PDB entry 7ZKP | electron microscopy, 3.20 A resolution | chains D and 1 of the 14 polymer chains in the assembly

Chain D:
Name: Subunit NIMM of NADH:Ubiquinone Oxidoreductase (Complex I)
From: Yarrowia lipolytica
UniProtKB: A0A1D8NC63 (A0A1D8NC63_YARLL); numbering as in UniProt (aligned over 1-87)
Amino-acid sequence (87 residues; each row starts with the number of its first residue):
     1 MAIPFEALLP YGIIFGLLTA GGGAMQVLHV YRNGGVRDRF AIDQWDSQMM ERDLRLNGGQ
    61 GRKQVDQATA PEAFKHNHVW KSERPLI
Not modelled in the structure: 1

Chain 1:
Name: NADH-ubiquinone oxidoreductase chain 1
From: Yarrowia lipolytica
Notes: EC 7.1.1.2
UniProtKB: S5U3V2 (S5U3V2_YARLL); residue numbers follow UniProt; this construct covers 1-341
Amino-acid sequence (341 residues; row label = number of the first residue in the row):
     1 MIINIVEILI FLVCVLFSVA YLTVAERKTL AYMQRRLGPN FVGYYGLLQA FADAVKLLLK
    61 EIVLPKESNY IILVISPLIT LITALIGWVV IPLGPGITLG ELNLGILFSL AIGSLGVFGS
   121 LLSGWSSNSK YSLLGSIRST AQLISYELIL TSIFIIIIMF VSSLNITTII ETQRVVWYCI
   181 PLLPLLLIFF IASVAETARP PFDLTESESE LVAGYFTEYS GSPFVFFFLA EYSNIILISA
   241 FNGYLLLGGY LSFNYSYLFN ILFNDYSYVS FLFEGLINSS AYAIKLVFLM FSFIWVRAAF
   301 PRFTYDNLIN FCWIILLPLL FGIFLIIPST LYIFDSFPTL I
Not modelled in the structure: 35-43, 59-68, 204-221, 341
Modified residues: Met1 (N-formylmethionine; FME)

Chain D / chain 1 interface:
Residue-residue contacts - 55 pairs, chain D then chain 1:
  Pro4(D) - Tyr32(1)  hydrophobic
  Glu6(D) - Lys28(1)  salt bridge
  Glu6(D) - Tyr32(1)  hydrogen bond
  Ala7(D) - Thr29(1)
  Ala7(D) - Tyr32(1)  hydrophobic
  Pro10(D) - Tyr21(1)
  Pro10(D) - Ala25(1)  hydrophobic
  Tyr11(D) - Thr29(1)  hydrogen bond
  Tyr11(D) - Val287(1)
  Tyr11(D) - Ile294(1)
  Ile14(D) - Ser18(1)
  Phe15(D) - Ser280(1)
  Phe15(D) - Ala283(1)  hydrophobic
  Phe15(D) - Ile284(1)
  Leu17(D) - Cys14(1)
  Leu18(D) - Ser279(1)
  Leu18(D) - Ala283(1)  hydrophobic
  Leu18(D) - Leu286(1)  hydrophobic
  Thr19(D) - Leu276(1)
  Thr19(D) - Ser279(1)
  Thr19(D) - Ser280(1)
  Gly22(D) - Ser279(1)
  Gly23(D) - Leu272(1)
  Gly23(D) - Ser279(1)
  Met25(D) - Glu7(1)
  Met25(D) - Phe11(1)  hydrophobic
  Met25(D) - Ile97(1)  hydrophobic
  Met25(D) - Thr98(1)
  Met25(D) - Leu99(1)  hydrophobic
  Gln26(D) - Ile97(1)
  Gln26(D) - Phe271(1)
  Gln26(D) - Glu274(1)
  Val27(D) - Leu272(1)  hydrophobic
  His29(D) - Glu7(1)  salt bridge
  His29(D) - Gly96(1)  hydrogen bond (side chain-backbone)
  His29(D) - Ile97(1)
  His29(D) - Thr98(1)
  Val30(D) - Tyr268(1)  hydrophobic
  Val30(D) - Phe271(1)  hydrophobic
  Tyr31(D) - Ile3(1)  hydrophobic
  Tyr31(D) - Tyr268(1)
  Arg32(D) - Ile3(1)
  Arg32(D) - Asn4(1)  hydrogen bond
  Arg32(D) - Glu7(1)  salt bridge
  Gly35(D) - Phe271(1)
  Arg37(D) - Tyr266(1)
  Phe40(D) - Pro95(1)  hydrophobic
  Phe40(D) - Gly96(1)
  Phe40(D) - Glu101(1)
  Phe40(D) - Thr167(1)
  Ala41(D) - Glu101(1)  hydrogen bond (backbone-side chain)
  Ala41(D) - Asn103(1)
  Ala41(D) - Asn165(1)
  Ala41(D) - Thr168(1)
  Ile42(D) - Asn103(1)  hydrogen bond (backbone-side chain)
Interface residues without a listed pair, chain D (30 interface residues in all): Leu8, Ala20, Gly21, Leu28, Asp38, Arg39
Interface residues without a listed pair, chain 1 (44 interface residues in all): Val6, Ile10, Phe17, Leu22, Val24, Leu93, Glu171, Gly275, Met290, Phe291

In short:
30 residues of chain D face 44 of chain 1 across their interface, with 6 hydrogen bonds and 3 salt bridges.
Polar contacts include Glu6(D)-Lys28(1), His29(D)-Glu7(1) and Arg32(D)-Glu7(1).
Chain D is Subunit NIMM of NADH:Ubiquinone Oxidoreductase (Complex I) and chain 1 is NADH-ubiquinone
oxidoreductase chain 1, both from Yarrowia lipolytica; the structure, Late assembly intermediate of the
proximal proton pumping module of complex I with assembly factors NDUFAF1 ..., was determined by electron
microscopy, deposited together with 7ZKQ.
